PDB entry 1MUQ | X-ray diffraction, 2.30 A resolution | chains B and C of the 5 polymer chains in the assembly

Chain B (and C):
Protein: Galactose-specific lectin
Source organism: Crotalus atrox
Notes: chain C of this document is another copy of the same molecule, construct and numbering; everything in this record applies to it too
UniProtKB: P21963 (LECG_CROAT); residues 1-135 here = UniProt positions 1-135
Sequence (135 residues; numbered 1 to 135; the number before each row is that of its first residue):
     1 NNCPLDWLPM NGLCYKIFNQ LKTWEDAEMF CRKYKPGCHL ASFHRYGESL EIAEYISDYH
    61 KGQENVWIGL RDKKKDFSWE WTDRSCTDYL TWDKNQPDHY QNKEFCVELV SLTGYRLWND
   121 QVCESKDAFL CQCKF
Disordered / not traced: 1
Disulfide bonds: Cys3-Cys14, Cys31-Cys131, Cys38-Cys133, Cys106-Cys123
Bound ions: Na+: Tyr15, Ser42, Gln132; Ca2+: Gln96, Asp98, Glu104, Asn119, Asp120 (together with 1-thio-beta-D-galactopyranose)
Small-molecule neighbours: 1-thio-beta-D-galactopyranose (YIO): Gln96, Asp98, Tyr100, Glu104, Asn119, Asp120, Gln121
Curated features (UniProtKB/Swiss-Prot):
  - motif: Gln96 to Asp98 (Galactose-binding)
  - binding site (Ca(2+)): Gln96, Asp98, Glu104, Asn119, Asp120

How chain B and chain C interact:
Contacting residue pairs (30):
  Met29(B) - Asp58(C)
  Arg32(B) - Glu54(C)  salt bridge
  Arg32(B) - Asp58(C)  salt bridge
  Arg32(B) - Tyr59(C)  hydrogen bond (backbone-side chain)
  Lys33(B) - Asp58(C)  hydrogen bond (side chain-backbone)
  Lys33(B) - Tyr59(C)  hydrogen bond (backbone-side chain)
  Tyr34(B) - Tyr59(C)
  Lys35(B) - Leu5(C)
  Lys35(B) - Trp7(C)  hydrogen bond (side chain-backbone)
  Lys35(B) - Pro9(C)
  Lys35(B) - Tyr59(C)  hydrogen bond (backbone-side chain)
  Pro36(B) - Leu5(C)
  Pro36(B) - Asp6(C)
  Pro36(B) - Trp7(C)
  Pro36(B) - Leu8(C)
  Pro36(B) - Pro9(C)
  Pro36(B) - Tyr55(C)  hydrophobic
  Pro36(B) - Tyr59(C)
  Gly37(B) - Leu8(C)
  His39(B) - Glu51(C)
  His39(B) - Glu54(C)  salt bridge
  Arg84(B) - Leu50(C)
  Arg84(B) - Glu51(C)  salt bridge
  Arg84(B) - Glu54(C)  salt bridge
  Lys134(B) - Pro9(C)  hydrogen bond (side chain-backbone)
  Lys134(B) - Met10(C)
  Lys134(B) - Glu51(C)  salt bridge
  Phe135(B) - Asn2(C)
  Phe135(B) - Cys3(C)  hydrogen bond (backbone-backbone)
  Phe135(B) - Pro9(C)
Other interface residues (no listed pair), chain B (13 interface residues in all): Asn2, Thr82

Overview:
13 residues of chain B face 14 of chain C across their interface, with 7 hydrogen bonds and 6 salt bridges.
Among the polar pairs are Arg32(B)-Glu54(C), Arg32(B)-Asp58(C) and His39(B)-Glu54(C). Chain B binds
1-thio-beta-D-galactopyranose. UniProt lists 5 Ca2+-binding residues on chain B.
Both chains are Galactose-specific lectin (Crotalus atrox). Entry 1MUQ (X-ray Crystal Structure of Rattlesnake
Venom Complexed With Thiodigalactoside) was determined by X-ray diffraction (same publication as 1JZN).
